Entry 7KT6 (X-ray diffraction, 1.87 A resolution); this record covers chains A and D of the 4 polymer chains in the assembly.

== Chain A ==
Protein: DNA-directed DNA/RNA polymerase mu
Organism: Homo sapiens
Notes: EC 2.7.7.7
UniProt: Q9NP87 (DPOLM_HUMAN); aligned to UniProt positions 132-494 over residues 132-494
Sequence (356 residues; each row starts with the number of its first residue; note: 12 numbers in that range are skipped by the numbering (no residue carries them; nothing is unmodelled there)):
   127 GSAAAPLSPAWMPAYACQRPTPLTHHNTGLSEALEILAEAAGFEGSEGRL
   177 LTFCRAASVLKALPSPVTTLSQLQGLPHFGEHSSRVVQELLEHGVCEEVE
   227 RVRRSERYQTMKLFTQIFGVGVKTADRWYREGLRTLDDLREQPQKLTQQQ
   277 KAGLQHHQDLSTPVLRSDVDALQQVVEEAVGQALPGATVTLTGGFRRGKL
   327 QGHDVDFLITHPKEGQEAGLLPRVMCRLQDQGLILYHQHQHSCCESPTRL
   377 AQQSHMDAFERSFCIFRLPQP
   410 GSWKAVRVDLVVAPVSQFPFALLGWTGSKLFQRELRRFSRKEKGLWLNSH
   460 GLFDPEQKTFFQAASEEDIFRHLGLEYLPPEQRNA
Disordered / not traced: 127-137, 365-384
Sequence notes: expression tag (127-131); linker (410)
Ion coordination: Mn2+ site 1 near His-219 (its only coordinating residue here); Na+: Thr-241, Ile-243, Val-246 (shared with 1 residue of chain P); Mn2+ site 2: Asp-330, Asp-332 (together with glycolic acid) (shared with 1 residue of chain P); Mn2+ site 3: Asp-330, Asp-332, Asp-418 (shared with 1 residue of chain P); Mn2+ site 4: Glu-386, His-459; Mn2+ site 5 near Ser-458 (its only coordinating residue here)
Residues lining bound ligands: glycolic acid (GOA): Gly-319, Gly-320, Arg-323, Asp-330, Asp-332
What the authors report for this chain:
  - mutagenesis - K438D: unchanged catalytic activity on presence of Mn2+
  - mutagenesis - R445A: increased catalytic activity on dGTP misinsertion
  - mutagenesis - K438D: decreased catalytic activity on Mg2+-dependent dGTP:At
  - mutagenesis - K438D (23-fold): decreased catalytic activity on :Ct insertion

== Chain D ==
Molecule: 4-nt DNA strand
Sequence (4 nucleotides; row label = number of the first residue in the row):
     1 GCCG

== Interface between chain A and chain D ==
Pairs across the interface (14; chain A residue first):
  Ala-140(A) with DG4(D), phosphate contact
  Gly-174(A) with DG1(D), hydrogen bond to the base
  Arg-175(A) with DG1(D), salt bridge to the phosphate
  Thr-178(A) with DG1(D), hydrogen bond to the base; DC2(D), sugar contact
  Phe-179(A) with DG1(D), sugar contact
  Pro-203(A) with DC3(D), phosphate contact
  His-204(A) with DC2(D), phosphate contact; DC3(D), hydrogen bond to the phosphate
  Gly-206(A) with DC2(D), hydrogen bond to the phosphate
  Glu-207(A) with DC2(D), hydrogen bond to the phosphate
  His-208(A) with DG1(D), salt bridge to the phosphate; DC2(D), hydrogen bond to the phosphate
  Ser-209(A) with DC2(D), hydrogen bond to the phosphate
Also at the interface, not in a pair above, chain A (14 interface residues in all): Arg-181, Leu-202, Phe-205

== Summary ==
14 residues of chain A face 4 of chain D across their interface, with 7 hydrogen bonds and 2 salt bridges.
Polar contacts include Gly-174(A)/DG1(D), Thr-178(A)/DG1(D) and His-204(A)/DC3(D). Ligands of chain A:
glycolic acid. From the paper: R445A of chain A increases catalytic activity on dGTP misinsertion; K438D of
chain A reduces catalytic activity on Mg2+-dependent dGTP:At.
Here chain A is DNA-directed DNA/RNA polymerase mu (Homo sapiens) and chain D is a 4-nt DNA strand. Entry 7KT6
(DNA Polymerase Mu, 8-oxodGTP:At Product State Ternary Complex, 10 mM Mn2+ (960min)) was determined by X-ray
diffraction (same publication as 7KSS, 7KST, 7KSU, 7KSV, 7KSW, 7KSX and 25 further entries).
